8ESK - chains A and E of the 5 polymer chains in the assembly; structure by electron microscopy, 2.90 A resolution.

== Chain A ==
Molecule: Acetylcholine receptor subunit alpha
Organism: Tetronarce californica
Reference sequence: P02710 (ACHA_TETCF); residues 1-437 here correspond to UniProt positions 25-461 (UniProt number = residue number + 24)
Amino-acid sequence (437 residues; row label = number of the first residue in the row):
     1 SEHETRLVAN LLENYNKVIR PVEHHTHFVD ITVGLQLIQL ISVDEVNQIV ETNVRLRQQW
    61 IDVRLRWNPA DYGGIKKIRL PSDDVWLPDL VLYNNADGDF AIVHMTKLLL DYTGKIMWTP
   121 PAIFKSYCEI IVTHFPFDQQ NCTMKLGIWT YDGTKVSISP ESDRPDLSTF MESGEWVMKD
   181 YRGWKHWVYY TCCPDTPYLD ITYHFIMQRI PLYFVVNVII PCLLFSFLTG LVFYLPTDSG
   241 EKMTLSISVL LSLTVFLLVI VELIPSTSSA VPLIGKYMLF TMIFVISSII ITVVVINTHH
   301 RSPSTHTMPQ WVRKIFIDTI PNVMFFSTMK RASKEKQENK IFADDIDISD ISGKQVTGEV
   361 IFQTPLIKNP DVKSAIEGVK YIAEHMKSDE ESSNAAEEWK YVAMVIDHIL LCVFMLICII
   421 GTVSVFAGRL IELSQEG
Not modelled in the structure: 332-369, 434-437
Disulfide bonds: Cys-128/Cys-142, Cys-192/Cys-193
Covalently attached groups: glycan linked to Asn-141
Ligand contacts: rocuronium (RBR): Tyr-93, Trp-149, Thr-150, Tyr-190, Cys-192, Cys-193, Tyr-198

== Chain E ==
Molecule: Acetylcholine receptor subunit gamma
Organism: Tetronarce californica
Reference sequence: P02714 (ACHG_TETCF); residues 1-489 here correspond to UniProt positions 18-506 (UniProt number = residue number + 17)
Amino-acid sequence (489 residues; each row starts with the number of its first residue):
     1 ENEEGRLIEK LLGDYDKRII PAKTLDHIID VTLKLTLTNL ISLNEKEEAL TTNVWIEIQW
    61 NDYRLSWNTS EYEGIDLVRI PSELLWLPDV VLENNVDGQF EVAYYANVLV YNDGSMYWLP
   121 PAIYRSTCPI AVTYFPFDWQ NCSLVFRSQT YNAHEVNLQL SAEEGEAVEW IHIDPEDFTE
   181 NGEWTIRHRP AKKNYNWQLT KDDTDFQEII FFLIIQRKPL FYIINIIAPC VLISSLVVLV
   241 YFLPAQAGGQ KCTLSISVLL AQTIFLFLIA QKVPETSLNV PLIGKYLIFV MFVSMLIVMN
   301 CVIVLNVSLR TPNTHSLSEK IKHLFLGFLP KYLGMQLEPS EETPEKPQPR RRSSFGIMIK
   361 AEEYILKKPR SELMFEEQKD RHGLKRVNKM TSDIDIGTTV DLYKDLANFA PEIKSCVEAC
   421 NFIAKSTKEQ NDSGSENENW VLIGKVIDKA CFWIALLLFS IGTLAIFLTG HFNQVPEFPF
   481 PGDPRKYVP
Not modelled in the structure: 330-409
Disulfide bonds: Cys-128/Cys-142
Covalently attached groups: N-acetylglucosamine (NAG) linked to Asn-68, Asn-141
Ligand contacts: rocuronium (RBR): Trp-55, Leu-109, Tyr-111, Tyr-117, Leu-119
Reported in the primary citation:
  - binding site for rocuronium: Tyr-111

== How chain A and chain E interact ==
Residue-residue contacts (90; chain A residue first):
  Ser-1(A) with Ile-19(E); Ile-20(E); Ala-22(E); Tyr-63(E), hydrogen bond (backbone-side chain)
  Glu-2(A) with Tyr-63(E)
  Glu-4(A) with Ile-19(E)
  Thr-5(A) with Ile-19(E)
  Val-8(A) with Arg-18(E); Ile-19(E), hydrophobic
  Gln-39(A) with Thr-127(E)
  Ile-41(A) with Val-96(E)
  Arg-55(A) with Glu-93(E), salt bridge; Asp-205(E), salt bridge
  Gly-73(A) with Leu-25(E)
  Gly-74(A) with Leu-25(E)
  Arg-79(A) with Thr-150(E), hydrogen bond (side chain-backbone); Tyr-151(E); Asn-152(E); Glu-155(E), salt bridge
  Pro-81(A) with Arg-18(E)
  Asp-84(A) with Arg-18(E), salt bridge
  His-104(A) with Gly-98(E), hydrogen bond (side chain-backbone)
  Thr-106(A) with Gln-149(E)
  Lys-107(A) with Arg-18(E); Thr-150(E); Tyr-151(E), hydrogen bond
  Pro-121(A) with Phe-100(E), hydrophobic
  Gly-174(A) with Thr-276(E); Ser-277(E), hydrogen bond (backbone-backbone); Leu-278(E)
  Glu-175(A) with Glu-275(E); Thr-276(E)
  Ile-210(A) with Ser-277(E), hydrogen bond (backbone-side chain)
  Leu-212(A) with Ser-277(E)
  Tyr-213(A) with Ala-270(E); Pro-274(E); Glu-275(E); Ser-277(E)
  Pro-221(A) with Leu-266(E), hydrophobic
  Leu-224(A) with Met-291(E)
  Phe-225(A) with Leu-259(E), hydrophobic; Thr-263(E)
  Phe-227(A) with Met-295(E), hydrophobic
  Leu-228(A) with Leu-259(E), hydrophobic; Val-298(E), hydrophobic
  Leu-231(A) with Val-298(E), hydrophobic; Met-299(E), hydrophobic; Val-302(E), hydrophobic
  Tyr-234(A) with Asn-306(E), hydrogen bond (backbone-side chain); Arg-310(E), hydrogen bond
  Leu-235(A) with Cys-252(E), hydrophobic; Val-302(E); Leu-305(E), hydrophobic
  Pro-236(A) with Leu-305(E); Asn-306(E); Leu-309(E), hydrophobic
  Asp-238(A) with Ala-247(E)
  Ser-239(A) with Leu-305(E); Leu-309(E)
  Glu-241(A) with Gln-250(E); Lys-251(E); Cys-252(E), hydrogen bond (side chain-backbone); Thr-253(E), hydrogen bond (side chain-backbone); Leu-305(E)
  Thr-244(A) with Thr-253(E)
  Leu-245(A) with Ile-256(E), hydrophobic
  Ser-248(A) with Ile-256(E)
  Ser-252(A) with Leu-260(E)
  Val-259(A) with Phe-267(E), hydrophobic
  Glu-262(A) with Phe-267(E); Ala-270(E); Gln-271(E)
  Thr-328(A) with His-315(E)
  Met-329(A) with Thr-314(E); His-315(E)
  Lys-330(A) with Asn-313(E); Thr-314(E), hydrogen bond (backbone-backbone); Ser-316(E)
  Val-379(A) with Ala-419(E), hydrophobic
  Lys-380(A) with Ser-415(E)
  Ile-382(A) with Ile-423(E), hydrophobic
  Ala-383(A) with Ala-419(E), hydrophobic; Phe-422(E)
  Met-386(A) with Phe-422(E), hydrophobic; Ile-423(E), hydrophobic
  Lys-387(A) with Phe-422(E)
  Glu-390(A) with Ser-426(E), hydrogen bond; Glu-429(E)
  Glu-397(A) with Asn-313(E), hydrogen bond
  Met-404(A) with Thr-314(E)
Also at the interface, not in a pair above, chain A (66 interface residues in all): Leu-12, Ile-75, Leu-80, Ile-123, Met-171, Val-216, Ile-220, Gly-240, Val-249, Val-255, Phe-256, Leu-258, Ile-376, Tyr-401
Also at the interface, not in a pair above, chain E (73 interface residues in all): Asp-16, Pro-21, Lys-23, Trp-86, Asp-89, Asn-94, Arg-147, Thr-204, Ile-264, Val-273, Asn-279, Val-280, Ile-288, Phe-292, Ile-303, Pro-312, Glu-412, Cys-416, Cys-420

== Overview ==
66 residues of chain A face 73 of chain E across their interface, with 13 hydrogen bonds and 4 salt bridges.
Among the polar pairs are Arg-55(A)/Glu-93(E), Arg-55(A)/Asp-205(E) and Arg-79(A)/Glu-155(E). Chain A binds
rocuronium. Ligands of chain E: rocuronium. Covalently linked N-acetylglucosamine: at Asn-68(E) and
Asn-141(E). From the paper: a binding site for rocuronium at Tyr-111(E).
Chain A is Acetylcholine receptor subunit alpha and chain E is Acetylcholine receptor subunit gamma, both from
Tetronarce californica; the structure, Cryo-EM structure of Torpedo nicotinic acetylcholine receptor in
complex with rocuronium, resting-like state, was determined by electron microscopy, deposited together with
8F2S, 8F6Y and 8F6Z.
